PDB entry 5G4H | X-ray diffraction, 1.50 A resolution | chains B and C of the 3 polymer chains in the assembly

[Chain B]
Protein: Urease subunit beta
Organism: Sporosarcina pasteurii
Notes: EC 3.5.1.5
UniProt: A0A0H3YLV6 (A0A0H3YLV6_SPOPA); numbering as in UniProt (aligned over 1-126)
Amino-acid sequence (126 residues; row label = number of the first residue in the row):
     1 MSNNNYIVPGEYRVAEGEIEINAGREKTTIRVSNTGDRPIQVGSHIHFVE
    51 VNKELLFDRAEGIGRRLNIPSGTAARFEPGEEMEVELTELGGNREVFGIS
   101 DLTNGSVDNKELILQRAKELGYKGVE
Disordered / not traced: 1-4

[Chain C]
Protein: Urease subunit alpha
Organism: Sporosarcina pasteurii
Notes: EC 3.5.1.5
UniProt: A0A0H3YL32 (A0A0H3YL32_SPOPA); residues 1-570 here = UniProt positions 1-570
Amino-acid sequence (570 residues; row label = number of the first residue in the row):
     1 MKINRQQYAESYGPTVGDQVRLADTDLWIEVEKDYTTYGDEANFGGGKVL
    51 REGMGENGTYTRTENVLDLLLTNALILDYTGIYKADIGVKDGYIVGIGKG
   101 GNPDIMDGVTPNMIVGTATEVIAAEGKIVTAGGIDTHVHFINPDQVDVAL
   151 ANGITTLFGGGTGPAEGSKATTVTPGPWNIEKMLKSTEGLPINVGILGKG
   201 HGSSIAPIMEQIDAGAAGLKIHEDWGATPASIDRSLTVADEADVQVAIHS
   251 DTLNEAGFLEDTLRAINGRVIHSFHVEGAGGGHAPDIMAMAGHPNVLPSS
   301 TNPTRPFTVNTIDEHLDMLMVCHHLKQNIPEDVAFADSRIRPETIAAEDI
   351 LHDLGIISMMSTDALAMGRAGEMVLRTWQTADKMKKQRGPLAEEKNGSDN
   401 FRAKRYVSKYTINPAIAQGIAHEVGSIEEGKFADLVLWEPKFFGVKADRV
   451 IKGGIIAYAQIGDPSASIPTPQPVMGRRMYGTVGDLIHDTNITFMSKSSI
   501 QQGVPAKLGLKRRIGTVKNCRNIGKKDMKWNDVTTDIDINPETYEVKVDG
   551 EVLTCEPVKELPMAQRYFLF
Covalent attachments: catechol (CAQ) linked to Cys322
Modified / non-standard residues: Lys220 (lysine nz-carboxylic acid; KCX)
Bound ions: Ni2+ site 1: His137, His139, Lys220, Asp363 (together with hydroxide ion); Ni2+ site 2: Lys220, His249, His275 (together with hydroxide ion)
Residues lining bound ligands:
  - catechol (CAQ): Lys169, Val321, Ala366, Ile468, Pro469, Thr470
  - hydroxide ion (OH): His137, His139, Lys220, His222, His249, His275, Gly280, Asp363
From the paper describing this entry:
  - binding site for catechol: Cys322, Leu365
  - Ni2+ coordination: Lys220, His275

[Chain B / chain C interface]
Contacting residue pairs (92):
  Ile7(B) with Arg21(C)
  Val8(B) with Arg21(C), hydrogen bond (backbone-side chain)
  Pro9(B) with Ala23(C); Lys441(C); Tyr567(C)
  Gly10(B) with Val20(C); Arg21(C); Ala23(C), hydrogen bond (backbone-backbone); Pro440(C); Lys441(C)
  Glu11(B) with Val20(C); Arg21(C), salt bridge; Trp28(C)
  Tyr12(B) with Ala9(C); Pro14(C); Gln19(C); Val20(C), hydrophobic; Gly126(C)
  Arg13(B) with Asp18(C); Gln19(C), hydrogen bond; Trp28(C)
  Val14(B) with Arg5(C); Gln6(C); Ala9(C), hydrophobic; Asp18(C)
  Ala15(B) with Arg5(C); Gly17(C); Asp18(C), hydrogen bond (backbone-side chain)
  Glu16(B) with Arg5(C), hydrogen bond (backbone-side chain)
  Gly17(B) with Arg5(C)
  Glu18(B) with Lys2(C); Ile3(C)
  Ile19(B) with Lys2(C); Ile3(C), hydrogen bond (backbone-backbone); Arg5(C); Tyr8(C), hydrophobic; Tyr38(C), hydrophobic
  Glu20(B) with Met1(C); Lys2(C); Tyr38(C)
  Ile21(B) with Met1(C), hydrogen bond (backbone-backbone); Ile3(C), hydrophobic; Tyr38(C); Gly39(C)
  Asn22(B) with Tyr38(C), hydrogen bond (backbone-backbone); Gly39(C)
  Arg25(B) with Asp40(C), salt bridge; Asp107(C), salt bridge
  Gly43(B) with Gly47(C); Arg51(C)
  Ser44(B) with Val49(C)
  His45(B) with Gly39(C), hydrogen bond (side chain-backbone); Asp40(C), salt bridge; Val49(C); Met54(C); Ile105(C)
  Ile46(B) with Met54(C)
  Arg66(B) with Gly39(C), hydrogen bond (side chain-backbone); Asp40(C), salt bridge
  Asn68(B) with Met1(C)
  Pro70(B) with Met1(C); Ile3(C), hydrophobic; Tyr12(C)
  Ser71(B) with Tyr12(C), hydrogen bond (backbone-side chain); Gly39(C); Glu41(C), hydrogen bond (side chain-backbone); Asn43(C), hydrogen bond; Val49(C)
  Gly72(B) with Asn43(C); Gly47(C); Lys48(C), hydrogen bond (backbone-side chain); Val49(C)
  Leu90(B) with Ile105(C)
  Gly91(B) with Asp104(C); Ile105(C), hydrogen bond (backbone-backbone); Asp107(C)
  Gly92(B) with Pro103(C); Ile105(C); Met106(C), hydrogen bond (backbone-backbone); Asp107(C), hydrogen bond (backbone-side chain)
  Asn93(B) with Pro103(C), hydrogen bond (backbone-backbone); Asp104(C), hydrogen bond (backbone-backbone)
  Arg94(B) with Asp104(C), hydrogen bond (backbone-backbone)
  Glu95(B) with Asp104(C), hydrogen bond (backbone-backbone); Ile105(C)
  Phe97(B) with Glu52(C); Gly53(C); Thr59(C); Asp104(C)
  Gly98(B) with Glu52(C)
  Ile99(B) with Glu52(C), hydrogen bond (backbone-side chain); Gly53(C)
Interface residues without a listed pair, chain B (39 interface residues in all): Tyr6, Ile69, Thr73, Val96
Interface residues without a listed pair, chain C (48 interface residues in all): Asn4, Glu10, Gly13, Thr15, Val16, Asp24, Asp26, Thr37, Gly397, Arg566

[Summary]
39 residues of chain B and 48 residues of chain C are in contact; the contacts include 22 hydrogen bonds and 5
salt bridges. Polar contacts include Glu11(B)-Arg21(C), Arg25(B)-Asp40(C) and Arg25(B)-Asp107(C). Bound to
chain C: hydroxide ion. From the paper: a binding site for catechol at Cys322(C) and Leu365(C); Ni2+
coordination by Lys220(C) and His275(C).
Here chain B is Urease subunit beta and chain C is Urease subunit alpha, both from Sporosarcina pasteurii.
Entry 5G4H (1.50 A resolution catechol (1,2-dihydroxybenzene) inhibited Sporosarcina pasteurii urease) was
determined by X-ray diffraction.
